PDB entry 3I55 | X-ray diffraction, 3.11 A resolution | chains 0 and M of the 32 polymer chains in the assembly

Chain 0:
Molecule: 23S ribosomal RNA
Source organism: Haloarcula marismortui ATCC 43049
Sequence (2923 nucleotides; numbered 1 to 2923; the number before each row is that of its first residue):
     1 GUUGGCUACU AUGCCAGCUG GUGGAUUGCU CGGCUCAGGC GCUGAUGAAG GACGUGCCAA
    61 GCUGCGAUAA GCUGUGGGGA GCCGCACGGA GGCGAAGAAC CACAGAUUUC CGAAUGAGAA
   121 UCUCUCUAAC AAUUGCUUCG CGCAAUGAGG AACCCCGAGA ACUGAAACAU CUCAGUAUCG
   181 GGAGGAACAG AAAACGCAAC GUGAUGUCGU UAGUAACCGC GAGUGAACGC GAUACAGCCC
   241 AAACCGAAGC CCUCACGGGC AAUGUGGUGU CAGGGCUACC UCUCAUCAGC CGACCGUCUU
   301 CACGAAGUCU CUUGGAAUAG AGCGUGAUAC AGGGUGACAA CCCCGUACUG AAGACCAGUA
   361 CGCUGUGCGG UAGUGCCAGA GUAGCGGGGG UUGGAUAUCC CUCGCGAAUA ACGCAGGCAU
   421 CGACUGCGAA GGCUAAACAC AACCUGAGAC CGAUAGUGAA CAAGUAGUGU GAACGAACGC
   481 UGCAAAGUAC CCUCAGAAGG GAGGCGAAAU AGAGCAUGAA AUCAGUUGGC GAUCGAGCGA
   541 CAGGGCAUAC AAGGUCCCUU GACGAAUGAC CGAGACGCGA GUCUCCAGUA AGACUCACGG
   601 GAAGCCGAUG UUCUGUCGUA CGUUUUGAAA AACGAGCCAG GGAGUGUGUC UGUAUGGCAA
   661 GUCUAACCGG AGUAUCCGGG GAGGCACAGG GAAACCGACA UGGCCGCAGG GCUUUGCCCG
   721 AGGGCCGCCG UCUUCAAGGG CGGGGAGCCA UGUGGACACG ACCCGAAUCC GGACGAUCUA
   781 CGCAUGGACA AGAUGAAGCG UGCCGAAAGG CACGUGGAAG UCUGUUAGAG UUGGUGUCCU
   841 ACAAUACCCU CUCGUGAUCU AUGUGUAGGG GUGAAAGGCC CAUCGAGUCC GGCAACAGCU
   901 GGUUCCAAUC GAAACAUGUC GAAGCAUGAC CUCCGCCGAG GUAGUCUGUG AGGUAGAGCG
   961 ACCGAUUGGU GUGUCCGCCU CCGAGAGGAG UCGGCACACC UGUCAAACUC CAAACUUACA
  1021 GACGCUGUUU GACGCGGGGA UUCCGGUGCG CGGGGUAAGC CUGUGUACCA GGAGGGGAAC
  1081 AACCCAGAGA UAGGUUAAGG UCCCCAAGUG UGGAUUAAGU GUAAUCCUCU GAAGGUGGUC
  1141 UCGAGCCCUA GACAGCCGGG AGGUGAGCUU AGAAGCAGCU ACCCUCUAAG AAAAGCGUAA
  1201 CAGCUUACCG GCCGAGGUUU GAGGCGCCCA AAAUGAUCGG GACUCAAAUC CACCACCGAG
  1261 ACCUGUCCGU ACCACUCAUA CUGGUAAUCG AGUAGAUUGG CGCUCUAAUU GGAUGGAAGC
  1321 AGGGGCGAGA GCUCCUGUGG ACCGAUUAGU GACGAAAAUC CUGGCCAUAG UAGCAGCGAU
  1381 AGUCGGGUGA GAACCCCGAC GGCCUAAUGG AUAAGGGUUC CUCAGCACUG CUGAUCAGCU
  1441 GAGGGUUAGC CGGUCCUAAG UCUCACCGCA ACUCGACUGA GACGAAAUGG GAAACAGGUU
  1501 AAUAUUCCUG UGCCAUCAUG CAGUGAAAGU UGACGCCCUG GGGUCGAUCA CGCCGGGCAU
  1561 UCGCCCGGUC GAACCGUCCA ACUCCGUGGA AGCCGUAAUG GCAGGAAGCG GACGAACGGC
  1621 GGCAUAGGGA AACGUGAUUC AACCUGGGGC CCAUGAAAAG ACGAGCAUGA UGUCCGUACC
  1681 GAGAACCGAC ACAGGUGUCC AUGGCGGCGA AAGCCAAGGC CUGUCGGGAG CAACCAACGU
  1741 UAGGGAAUUC GGCAAGUUAG UCCCGUACCU UCGGAAGAAG GGAUGCCUGC UCCGGAACGG
  1801 AGCAGGUCGC AGUGACUCGG AAGCUCGGAC UGUCUAGUAA CAACAUAGGU GACCGCAAAU
  1861 CCGCAAGGAC UCGUACGGUC ACUGAAUCCU GCCCAGUGCA GGUAUCUGAA CACCUCGUAC
  1921 AAGAGGACGA AGGACCUGUC AACGGCGGGG GUAACUAUGA CCCUCUUAAG GUAGCGUAGU
  1981 ACCUUGCCGC AUCAGUAGCG GCUUGCAUGA AUGGAUUAAC CAGAGCUUCA CUGUCCCAAC
  2041 GUUGGGCCCG GUGAACUGUA CAUUCCAGUG CGGAGUCUGG AGACACCCAG GGGGAAGCGA
  2101 AGACCCUAUG GAGCUUUACU GCAGGCUGUC GCUGAGACGU GGUCGCCGAU GUGCAGCAUA
  2161 GGUAGGAGUC GUUACAGAGG UACCCGCGCU AGCGGGCCAC CCAGACAACA GUGAAAUACU
  2221 ACCCGUCGGU GACUGCGACU CUCACUCCGG GAGGAGGACA CCGAUAGCCG GGCAGUUUGA
  2281 CUGGGGCGGU ACGCGCUCGA AAAGAUAUCG AGCGCGCCCU AUGGUCAUCU CAGCCGGGAC
  2341 AGAGACCCGG CGAAGAGUGC AAGAGCAAAA GAUGACUUGA CAGUGUUCUU CCCAACGAGG
  2401 AACGCUGACG CGAAAGCGUG GUCUAGCGAA CCAAUUAGCC UGCUUGAUGC GGGCAAUUGA
  2461 UGACAGAAAA GCUACCCUAG GGAUAACAGA GUCGUCACUC GCAAGAGCAC AUAUCGACCG
  2521 AGUGGCUUGC UACCUCGAUG UCGGUUCCCU CCAUCCUGCC CGUGCAGAAG CGGGCAAGGG
  2581 UGAGGUUGUU CGCCUAUUAA AGGAGGUCGU GAGCUGGGUU UAGACCGUCG UGAGACAGGU
  2641 CGGCUGCUAU CUACUGGGUG UGUAAUGGUG UCUGACAAGA ACGACCGUAU AGUACGAGAG
  2701 GAACUACGGU UGGUGGCCAC UGGUGUACCG GUUGUUCGAG AGAGCACGUG CCGGGUAGCC
  2761 ACGCCACACG GGGUAAGAGC UGAACGCAUC UAAGCUCGAA ACCCACUUGG AAAAGAGACA
  2821 CCGCCGAGGU CCCGCGUACA AGACGCGGUC GAUAGACUCG GGGUGUGCGC GUCGAGGUAA
  2881 CGAGACGUUA AGCCCACGAG CACUAACAGA CCAAAGCCAU CAU
Not modelled in the structure: 1-9, 126-127, 715, 971-998, 1560, 1952-1963, 2137-2236, 2339-2343, 2665-2666, 2915-2923
Modified positions: 1MA (6-hydro-1-methyladenosine-5'-monophosphate) at position 628, OMU (o2'-methyluridine 5'-monophosphate) at position 2587, OMG (o2'-methylguanosine-5'-monophosphate) at position 2588, UR3 (3-methyluridine-5'-monophoshate) at position 2619, PSU (pseudouridine-5'-monophosphate) at position 2621
Metal / ion sites: Mg2+ site 1 near G28 (its only coordinating residue here); Na+ site 1: C40, G41; Na+ site 2 near G56 (its only coordinating residue here); Sr2+ site 1 near A86 (its only coordinating residue here); Na+ site 3 near U108 (its only coordinating residue here); Mg2+ site 2 near U115 (its only coordinating residue here); Na+ site 4 near C141 (its only coordinating residue here); Na+ site 5 near U146 (its only coordinating residue here); Mg2+ site 3: C162, U163, U2276; Na+ site 6: A165, A166; Mg2+ site 4 near A166 (its only coordinating residue here); Mg2+ site 5: A167, C168; 67 more Mg2+ sites not listed; 43 more Na+ sites not listed; 37 more Sr2+ sites not listed
Small-molecule neighbours: Mycalamide A (MYL): A2430, C2431, C2432, A2433, G2459, A2460

Chain M:
Molecule: 50S ribosomal protein L15e
Source organism: Haloarcula marismortui
UniProtKB: P60618 (RL15E_HALMA); residues 1-193 here correspond to UniProt positions 2-194 (UniProt number = residue number + 1)
Amino-acid sequence (194 residues; row label = number of the first residue in the row):
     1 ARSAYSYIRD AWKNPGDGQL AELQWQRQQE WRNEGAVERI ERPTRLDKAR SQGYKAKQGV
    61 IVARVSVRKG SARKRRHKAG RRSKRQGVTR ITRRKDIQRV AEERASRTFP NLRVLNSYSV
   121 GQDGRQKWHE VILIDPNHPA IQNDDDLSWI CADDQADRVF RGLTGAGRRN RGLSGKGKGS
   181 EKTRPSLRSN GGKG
Metal / ion sites: Na+ site 1: Ser106, Phe109, Leu112; Sr2+ near Asp157 (its only coordinating residue here); Na+ site 2: Lys193 (shared with U398(0) of chain 0)

Chain 0 / chain M interface:
Pairs across the interface - 247 pairs, chain 0 then chain M:
  U133(0) - Thr108(M)  hydrogen bond to the sugar
  U133(0) - Pro110(M)  base contact
  U134(0) - Thr108(M)  phosphate contact
  U134(0) - Phe109(M)  phosphate contact
  U134(0) - Asn111(M)  hydrogen bond to the sugar
  G135(0) - Arg39(M)  salt bridge to the phosphate
  G135(0) - Ile61(M)  phosphate contact
  G135(0) - Phe109(M)  phosphate contact
  G135(0) - Asn111(M)  hydrogen bond to the sugar
  G135(0) - Asp135(M)  hydrogen bond to the sugar
  C136(0) - Arg39(M)  salt bridge to the phosphate
  C136(0) - Gln58(M)  phosphate contact
  C136(0) - His138(M)  hydrogen bond to the sugar
  U137(0) - Gln58(M)  phosphate contact
  A144(0) - Asn137(M)  sugar contact
  A145(0) - Asn111(M)  sugar contact
  A145(0) - Asn137(M)  sugar contact
  U146(0) - Pro110(M)  sugar contact
  C154(0) - Arg188(M)  salt bridge to the phosphate
  C155(0) - Arg161(M)  hydrogen bond to the sugar
  C155(0) - Arg171(M)  hydrogen bond to the phosphate
  C155(0) - Ser186(M)  hydrogen bond to the phosphate
  C155(0) - Arg188(M)  salt bridge to the phosphate
  C155(0) - Ser189(M)  hydrogen bond to the phosphate
  C156(0) - Arg99(M)  hydrogen bond to the sugar
  C156(0) - Phe160(M)  sugar contact
  C156(0) - Arg161(M)  sugar contact
  C156(0) - Gly162(M)  sugar contact
  C156(0) - Arg171(M)  salt bridge to the phosphate
  C156(0) - Ser186(M)  hydrogen bond to the phosphate
  C156(0) - Leu187(M)  hydrogen bond to the phosphate
  C156(0) - Arg188(M)  hydrogen bond to the phosphate
  G157(0) - Lys95(M)  hydrogen bond to the sugar
  G157(0) - Asn170(M)  phosphate contact
  G157(0) - Leu187(M)  phosphate contact
  A158(0) - Arg93(M)  phosphate contact
  A158(0) - Arg94(M)  salt bridge to the phosphate
  G159(0) - Lys74(M)  salt bridge to the phosphate
  A160(0) - Arg85(M)  salt bridge to the phosphate
  A161(0) - Arg82(M)  phosphate contact
  A161(0) - Arg85(M)  phosphate contact
  U170(0) - Arg82(M)  salt bridge to the phosphate
  U170(0) - Ser83(M)  hydrogen bond to the phosphate
  U170(0) - Lys84(M)  phosphate contact
  C171(0) - Arg82(M)  salt bridge to the phosphate
  C171(0) - Lys84(M)  salt bridge to the phosphate
  U172(0) - Arg82(M)  hydrogen bond to the base
  G175(0) - Arg94(M)  hydrogen bond to the base
  G175(0) - Gly191(M)  sugar contact
  G175(0) - Gly192(M)  base contact
  G175(0) - Lys193(M)  phosphate contact
  G181(0) - Arg107(M)  hydrogen bond to the sugar
  G181(0) - Phe160(M)  hydrogen bond to the base
  G182(0) - Asp157(M)  phosphate contact
  G182(0) - Phe160(M)  sugar contact
  G182(0) - Arg161(M)  sugar contact
  A183(0) - Asp153(M)  phosphate contact
  A183(0) - Asp154(M)  sugar contact
  A183(0) - Ala156(M)  sugar contact
  A183(0) - Asp157(M)  phosphate contact
  A183(0) - Arg161(M)  hydrogen bond to the sugar
  G184(0) - Asp153(M)  phosphate contact
  C188(0) - Asp154(M)  phosphate contact
  C188(0) - Arg161(M)  salt bridge to the phosphate
  C188(0) - Leu163(M)  phosphate contact
  C188(0) - Arg171(M)  hydrogen bond to the phosphate
  C188(0) - Pro185(M)  hydrogen bond to the sugar
  C188(0) - Ser186(M)  sugar contact
  A189(0) - Leu163(M)  phosphate contact
  A189(0) - Arg168(M)  salt bridge to the phosphate
  A189(0) - Arg171(M)  salt bridge to the phosphate
  A189(0) - Leu173(M)  sugar contact
  A189(0) - Arg184(M)  hydrogen bond to the phosphate
  A189(0) - Pro185(M)  sugar contact
  G190(0) - Leu173(M)  phosphate contact
  G190(0) - Lys176(M)  phosphate contact
  G190(0) - Arg184(M)  salt bridge to the phosphate
  A191(0) - Lys176(M)  salt bridge to the phosphate
  A192(0) - Lys176(M)  hydrogen bond to the base
  A193(0) - Lys176(M)  phosphate contact
  A194(0) - Lys176(M)  sugar contact
  A194(0) - Gly177(M)  phosphate contact
  C195(0) - Gly177(M)  phosphate contact
  C195(0) - Lys178(M)  hydrogen bond to the phosphate
  A204(0) - Lys176(M)  hydrogen bond to the sugar
  U205(0) - Arg184(M)  phosphate contact
  G206(0) - Arg184(M)  phosphate contact
  G206(0) - Pro185(M)  phosphate contact
  U207(0) - Pro185(M)  phosphate contact
  G225(0) - Lys193(M)  salt bridge to the phosphate
  A226(0) - Lys182(M)  hydrogen bond to the sugar
  A227(0) - Glu181(M)  sugar contact
  C239(0) - Asp146(M)  hydrogen bond to the sugar
  C240(0) - Asp146(M)  phosphate contact
  A241(0) - Arg50(M)  sugar contact
  A241(0) - Ser51(M)  sugar contact
  A242(0) - Ser3(M)  phosphate contact
  A242(0) - Tyr5(M)  phosphate contact
  A242(0) - Arg50(M)  salt bridge to the phosphate
  A243(0) - Ala1(M)  hydrogen bond to the phosphate
  A243(0) - Ser3(M)  phosphate contact
  C244(0) - Ala1(M)  hydrogen bond to the phosphate
  C250(0) - Gln58(M)  base contact
  C251(0) - Gln58(M)  sugar contact
  C251(0) - His138(M)  sugar contact
  C251(0) - Pro139(M)  phosphate contact
  C251(0) - Ala140(M)  sugar contact
  C251(0) - Asn143(M)  phosphate contact
  C252(0) - Pro139(M)  phosphate contact
  G259(0) - Gln58(M)  base contact
  C260(0) - Gln58(M)  sugar contact
  A261(0) - Arg42(M)  salt bridge to the phosphate
  A261(0) - Ala56(M)  sugar contact
  A262(0) - Arg42(M)  salt bridge to the phosphate
  U263(0) - Arg42(M)  hydrogen bond to the sugar
  U263(0) - Leu46(M)  phosphate contact
  G264(0) - Tyr5(M)  hydrogen bond to the phosphate
  G264(0) - Leu46(M)  phosphate contact
  G264(0) - Arg50(M)  salt bridge to the phosphate
  G264(0) - Ala56(M)  sugar contact
  U265(0) - Arg50(M)  salt bridge to the phosphate
  U265(0) - Lys55(M)  phosphate contact
  U265(0) - Ala56(M)  hydrogen bond to the phosphate
  G266(0) - Lys55(M)  salt bridge to the phosphate
  G266(0) - Lys57(M)  salt bridge to the phosphate
  G266(0) - Asp144(M)  phosphate contact
  C376(0) - Ala1(M)  hydrogen bond to the sugar
  C377(0) - Ala1(M)  sugar contact
  C377(0) - Arg2(M)  phosphate contact
  A378(0) - Arg9(M)  salt bridge to the phosphate
  G379(0) - Arg9(M)  sugar contact
  G379(0) - Lys48(M)  phosphate contact
  G379(0) - Ser51(M)  hydrogen bond to the base
  A380(0) - Arg9(M)  salt bridge to the phosphate
  A380(0) - Trp12(M)  sugar contact
  A380(0) - Lys13(M)  base contact
  A380(0) - Lys48(M)  salt bridge to the phosphate
  G381(0) - Lys13(M)  base contact
  G381(0) - Asn14(M)  hydrogen bond to the base
  G381(0) - Pro15(M)  base contact
  G381(0) - Arg45(M)  salt bridge to the phosphate
  G381(0) - Lys48(M)  salt bridge to the phosphate
  G388(0) - Arg90(M)  sugar contact
  G388(0) - Thr92(M)  base contact
  G389(0) - Arg90(M)  salt bridge to the phosphate
  G389(0) - Ile91(M)  sugar contact
  G390(0) - Lys84(M)  salt bridge to the phosphate
  G390(0) - Arg94(M)  hydrogen bond to the sugar
  U391(0) - Lys84(M)  salt bridge to the phosphate
  U391(0) - Arg85(M)  salt bridge to the phosphate
  U391(0) - Lys193(M)  hydrogen bond to the sugar
  U391(0) - Gly194(M)  sugar contact
  U392(0) - Lys182(M)  sugar contact
  U392(0) - Lys193(M)  sugar contact
  G393(0) - Glu181(M)  base contact
  G393(0) - Lys182(M)  hydrogen bond to the base
  G393(0) - Lys193(M)  salt bridge to the phosphate
  G394(0) - Lys178(M)  base contact
  G394(0) - Gly179(M)  base contact
  G394(0) - Glu181(M)  hydrogen bond to the base
  G394(0) - Lys182(M)  hydrogen bond to the base
  U398(0) - Gly179(M)  hydrogen bond to the sugar
  C399(0) - Gly172(M)  phosphate contact
  C399(0) - Lys178(M)  phosphate contact
  C399(0) - Gly179(M)  sugar contact
  C399(0) - Gly194(M)  hydrogen bond to the sugar
  C400(0) - Arg94(M)  sugar contact
  C400(0) - Arg169(M)  phosphate contact
  C400(0) - Asn170(M)  phosphate contact
  C401(0) - Thr92(M)  hydrogen bond to the base
  C401(0) - Arg93(M)  hydrogen bond to the sugar
  C401(0) - Asp96(M)  phosphate contact
  C401(0) - Asn170(M)  phosphate contact
  U402(0) - Gly70(M)  phosphate contact
  U402(0) - Ser71(M)  sugar contact
  U402(0) - Thr92(M)  sugar contact
  U402(0) - Asp96(M)  phosphate contact
  U402(0) - Ile97(M)  hydrogen bond to the phosphate
  C403(0) - Lys69(M)  phosphate contact
  C403(0) - Gly70(M)  phosphate contact
  C403(0) - Lys127(M)  salt bridge to the phosphate
  A407(0) - Asn14(M)  phosphate contact
  U409(0) - Lys13(M)  hydrogen bond to the base
  G416(0) - Lys178(M)  salt bridge to the phosphate
  G417(0) - Lys178(M)  hydrogen bond to the sugar
  G431(0) - Lys48(M)  salt bridge to the phosphate
  G431(0) - Ser51(M)  sugar contact
  G431(0) - Gln52(M)  hydrogen bond to the sugar
  G431(0) - Asn116(M)  hydrogen bond to the phosphate
  G432(0) - Asn116(M)  hydrogen bond to the phosphate
  G432(0) - Trp149(M)  sugar contact
  G432(0) - Gly165(M)  hydrogen bond to the phosphate
  C433(0) - Trp149(M)  sugar contact
  C433(0) - Arg158(M)  salt bridge to the phosphate
  C433(0) - Arg168(M)  salt bridge to the phosphate
  U434(0) - Gln155(M)  phosphate contact
  C770(0) - Ala79(M)  phosphate contact
  C770(0) - Gly80(M)  hydrogen bond to the phosphate
  G771(0) - Ala79(M)  phosphate contact
  G771(0) - Arg81(M)  salt bridge to the phosphate
  C1467(0) - Gly35(M)  phosphate contact
  C1467(0) - Ala36(M)  hydrogen bond to the phosphate
  G1468(0) - Ala36(M)  phosphate contact
  G1468(0) - Ser66(M)  phosphate contact
  C1469(0) - Arg68(M)  salt bridge to the phosphate
  C1469(0) - Arg104(M)  salt bridge to the phosphate
  A1470(0) - Arg68(M)  salt bridge to the phosphate
  A1470(0) - Arg93(M)  salt bridge to the phosphate
  A1470(0) - Lys95(M)  hydrogen bond to the sugar
  A1470(0) - Val100(M)  phosphate contact
  A1471(0) - Val100(M)  phosphate contact
  A1471(0) - Arg104(M)  salt bridge to the phosphate
  A1471(0) - Arg107(M)  hydrogen bond to the phosphate
  C1472(0) - Arg107(M)  salt bridge to the phosphate
  C1864(0) - Arg73(M)  sugar contact
  C1864(0) - Arg75(M)  salt bridge to the phosphate
  G2121(0) - Arg76(M)  base contact
  G2121(0) - Ser83(M)  sugar contact
  G2121(0) - Gln86(M)  hydrogen bond to the sugar
  C2122(0) - Arg76(M)  hydrogen bond to the base
  C2122(0) - Gln86(M)  sugar contact
  C2122(0) - Val88(M)  sugar contact
  A2123(0) - Val88(M)  phosphate contact
  G2124(0) - Thr89(M)  phosphate contact
  G2131(0) - Gly124(M)  hydrogen bond to the base
  C2132(0) - Gly124(M)  hydrogen bond to the sugar
  C2243(0) - Trp25(M)  base contact
  A2244(0) - Trp25(M)  sugar contact
  A2244(0) - Gln29(M)  sugar contact
  C2245(0) - Gln29(M)  phosphate contact
  C2245(0) - Arg32(M)  salt bridge to the phosphate
  U2246(0) - Arg125(M)  salt bridge to the phosphate
  C2262(0) - Gly124(M)  base contact
  C2262(0) - Arg125(M)  sugar contact
  G2263(0) - Gly70(M)  sugar contact
  G2263(0) - Ser71(M)  phosphate contact
  G2263(0) - Arg73(M)  sugar contact
  A2264(0) - Ser71(M)  hydrogen bond to the phosphate
  U2265(0) - Arg90(M)  phosphate contact
  A2266(0) - Arg90(M)  salt bridge to the phosphate
  C2273(0) - Arg76(M)  hydrogen bond to the base
  A2274(0) - Arg76(M)  sugar contact
  A2274(0) - His77(M)  sugar contact
  A2274(0) - Gly80(M)  phosphate contact
  A2274(0) - Arg81(M)  sugar contact
  A2274(0) - Arg82(M)  sugar contact
  G2275(0) - Gly80(M)  phosphate contact
Interface residues without a listed pair, chain 0 (123 interface residues in all): A169, C173, A174, U176, A187, A397, G404, A430, G869, G870, U2133, C2261, G2272
Interface residues without a listed pair, chain M (120 interface residues in all): Gly53, Gly59, Lys78, Glu103, Leu112, Ser119, Gln122, Asp123, Ser174, Ser180, Thr183

Summary:
123 residues of chain 0 face 120 of chain M across their interface; the contacts include 62 hydrogen bonds and
50 salt bridges. Among the polar pairs are U172(0)-Arg82(M), G175(0)-Arg94(M) and G181(0)-Phe160(M). Ligands
of chain 0: Mycalamide A.
Chain 0 is 23S ribosomal RNA (Haloarcula marismortui ATCC 43049) and chain M is 50S ribosomal protein L15e
(Haloarcula marismortui); the structure, Co-crystal structure of Mycalamide A Bound to the Large Ribosomal
Subunit, was determined by X-ray diffraction together with 3I56 from the same study.
